3AP9 - chain A; structure by X-ray diffraction, 1.33 A resolution.

# Chain A
Protein: Galectin-8
Organism: Homo sapiens
Notes: fragment: N-terminal carbohydrate recognition domain
UniProtKB: O00214 (LEG8_HUMAN); numbering as in UniProt (aligned over 1-154)
Chain sequence (154 residues; row label = number of the first residue in the row):
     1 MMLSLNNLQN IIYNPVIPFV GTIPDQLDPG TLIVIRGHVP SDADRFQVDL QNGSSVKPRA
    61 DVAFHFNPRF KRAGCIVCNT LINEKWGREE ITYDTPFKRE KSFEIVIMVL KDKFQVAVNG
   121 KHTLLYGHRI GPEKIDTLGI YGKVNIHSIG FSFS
Not modelled in the structure: 1-3
Reported in the primary citation:
  - binding site for N-acetylglucosamine: Q47, D49
  - binding site for beta-D-galactopyranose: Q51, R59, Y141
  - binding site for chloride ion: W86
  - specificity-determining residues: Y141
  - mutagenesis - R45A, Q47A, R59A: decreased binding to Sialpha2->3Lac
  - mutagenesis - R45A, Q47A, R59A: decreased binding to Sialpha2->3Gal-core2-O-pNP
  - mutagenesis - R59A: decreased binding to SO3->3LNT
  - mutagenesis - R45A, Q47A: abolished binding to SO3->3LNT
  - mutagenesis - R45A, Q47A, R59A: unchanged binding to Lac-O-pNP
  - specificity-determining residues: R59 (proposed by the authors, not directly observed)

# Overview
From the paper: a binding site for beta-D-galactopyranose at Q51, R59 and Y141; R45A, Q47A and R59A reduce
binding to Sialpha2->3Lac.
Chain A is Galectin-8 (Homo sapiens); the structure, Crystal structure of the galectin-8 N-terminal
carbohydrate recognition domain in complex with Lacto-N-fucopentaose III, was determined by X-ray diffraction
(same publication as 3AP4, 3AP5, 3AP6 and 3AP7).
